8GZG - chains Z and 2 of the 10 polymer chains in the assembly; structure by electron microscopy, 3.13 A resolution.

[Chain Z]
Molecule: DNA-directed RNA polymerase subunit beta'
From: Synechocystis sp. PCC 6803
Notes: EC 2.7.7.6
UniProt: P73334 (RPOC2_SYNY3); residue numbers follow UniProt; this construct covers 1-1317
Amino-acid sequence (1323 residues; each row starts with the number of its first residue; numbers below 1 keep their minus sign (Gly-5 is residue -5)):
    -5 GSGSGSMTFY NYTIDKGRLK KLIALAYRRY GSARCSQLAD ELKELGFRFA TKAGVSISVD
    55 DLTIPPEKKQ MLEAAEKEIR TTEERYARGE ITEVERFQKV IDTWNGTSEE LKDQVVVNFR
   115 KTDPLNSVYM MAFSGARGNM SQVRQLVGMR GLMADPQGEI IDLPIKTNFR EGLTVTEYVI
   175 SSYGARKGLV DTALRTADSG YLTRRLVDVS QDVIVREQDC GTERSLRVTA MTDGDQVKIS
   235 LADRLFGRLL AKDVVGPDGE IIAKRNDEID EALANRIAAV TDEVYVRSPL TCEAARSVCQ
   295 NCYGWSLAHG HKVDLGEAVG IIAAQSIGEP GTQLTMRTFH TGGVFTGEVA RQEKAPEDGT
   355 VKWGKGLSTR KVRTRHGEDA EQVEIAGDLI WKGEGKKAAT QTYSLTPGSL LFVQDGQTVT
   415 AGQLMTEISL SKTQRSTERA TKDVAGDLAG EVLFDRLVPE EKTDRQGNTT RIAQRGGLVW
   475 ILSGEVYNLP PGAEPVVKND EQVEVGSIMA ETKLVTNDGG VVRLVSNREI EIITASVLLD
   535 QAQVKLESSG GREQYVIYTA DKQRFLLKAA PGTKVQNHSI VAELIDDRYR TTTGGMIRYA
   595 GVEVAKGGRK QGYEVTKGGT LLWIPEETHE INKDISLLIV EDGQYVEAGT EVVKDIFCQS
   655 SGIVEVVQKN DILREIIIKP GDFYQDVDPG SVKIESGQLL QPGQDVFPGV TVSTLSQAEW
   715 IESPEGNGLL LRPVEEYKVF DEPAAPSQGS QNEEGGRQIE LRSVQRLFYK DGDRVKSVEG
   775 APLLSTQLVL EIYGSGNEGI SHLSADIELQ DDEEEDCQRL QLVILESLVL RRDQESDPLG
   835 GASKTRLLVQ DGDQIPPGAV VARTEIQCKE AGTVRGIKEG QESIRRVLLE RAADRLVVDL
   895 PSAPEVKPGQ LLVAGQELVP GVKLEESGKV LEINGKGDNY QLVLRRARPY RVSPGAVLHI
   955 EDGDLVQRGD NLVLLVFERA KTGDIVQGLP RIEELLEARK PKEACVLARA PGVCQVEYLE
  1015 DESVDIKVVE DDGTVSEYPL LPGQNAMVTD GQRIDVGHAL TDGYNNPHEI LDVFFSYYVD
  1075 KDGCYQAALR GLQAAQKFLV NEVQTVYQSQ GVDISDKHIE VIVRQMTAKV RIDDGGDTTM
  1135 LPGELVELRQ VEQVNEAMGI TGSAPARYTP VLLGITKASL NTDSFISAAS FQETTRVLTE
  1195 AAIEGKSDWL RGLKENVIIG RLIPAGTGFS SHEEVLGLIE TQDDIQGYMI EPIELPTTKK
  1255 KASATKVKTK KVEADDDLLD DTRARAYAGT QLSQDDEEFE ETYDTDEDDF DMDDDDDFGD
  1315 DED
Not modelled in the structure: -5 to 0, 330-342, 392-394, 425-430, 721, 788-795, 828, 928-933, 974-979, 1012-1015, 1159, 1225-1317
Differences from the reference sequence: expression tag (-5 to 0)
Ion coordination: Zn2+: Cys214, Cys286, Cys296
Swiss-Prot annotation at these positions:
  - binding site (Zn(2+)): Cys214, Cys286, Cys293, Cys296
What the authors report for this chain:
  - mutagenesis - R331A, H334A: decreased catalytic activity

[Chain 2]
Molecule: Template strand DNA
Sequence (67 nucleotides; row label = number of the first residue in the row; numbers below 1 keep their minus sign (DC-16 is residue -16)):
   -16 CGCGAGAACC AGCCACCTGC ATCCGTGAGT CGAGGGTAAT AACCATAACG GACGGGCCTT
    44 GTCAAGC
Not modelled in the structure: -16 to 0, 20-24

[How chain Z and chain 2 interact]
Contacting residue pairs - 10 pairs, chain Z then chain 2:
  Thr190(Z) - DG12(2)  sugar contact
  Ala191(Z) - DA11(2)  phosphate contact
  Ala191(Z) - DG12(2)  sugar contact
  Gly194(Z) - DG12(2)  sugar contact
  Tyr195(Z) - DG10(2)  phosphate contact
  Tyr195(Z) - DA11(2)  sugar contact
  Gln1186(Z) - DG10(2)  hydrogen bond to the sugar
  Glu1187(Z) - DT9(2)  phosphate contact
  Glu1187(Z) - DG10(2)  hydrogen bond to the phosphate
  Arg1190(Z) - DT9(2)  sugar contact
Interface residues without a listed pair, chain Z (8 interface residues in all): Thr1189

[Overview]
8 residues of chain Z face 4 of chain 2 across their interface; the contacts include 2 hydrogen bonds. Polar
contacts include Gln1186(Z)-DG10(2) and Glu1187(Z)-DG10(2). Cys214(Z), Cys286(Z) and Cys296(Z) coordinate
Zn2+. From UniProt: 4 Zn2+-binding residues on chain Z. The paper reports that R331A and H334A of chain Z
reduce catalytic activity.
Chain Z is DNA-directed RNA polymerase subunit beta' (Synechocystis sp. PCC 6803) and chain 2 is Template
strand DNA; the structure, Cryo-EM structure of Synechocystis sp. PCC 6803 RPitc, was determined by electron
microscopy, deposited together with 8GZH and 8H02.
